Entry 8E89 (X-ray diffraction, 2.20 A resolution); this record covers chains A and T of the 3 polymer chains in the assembly.

[Chain A]
Protein: DNA polymerase eta
From: Homo sapiens
Notes: EC 2.7.7.7
UniProtKB: Q9Y253 (POLH_HUMAN); residues 1-432 here = UniProt positions 1-432
Amino-acid sequence (435 residues; each row starts with the number of its first residue; numbers below 1 keep their minus sign (Gly-2 is residue -2)):
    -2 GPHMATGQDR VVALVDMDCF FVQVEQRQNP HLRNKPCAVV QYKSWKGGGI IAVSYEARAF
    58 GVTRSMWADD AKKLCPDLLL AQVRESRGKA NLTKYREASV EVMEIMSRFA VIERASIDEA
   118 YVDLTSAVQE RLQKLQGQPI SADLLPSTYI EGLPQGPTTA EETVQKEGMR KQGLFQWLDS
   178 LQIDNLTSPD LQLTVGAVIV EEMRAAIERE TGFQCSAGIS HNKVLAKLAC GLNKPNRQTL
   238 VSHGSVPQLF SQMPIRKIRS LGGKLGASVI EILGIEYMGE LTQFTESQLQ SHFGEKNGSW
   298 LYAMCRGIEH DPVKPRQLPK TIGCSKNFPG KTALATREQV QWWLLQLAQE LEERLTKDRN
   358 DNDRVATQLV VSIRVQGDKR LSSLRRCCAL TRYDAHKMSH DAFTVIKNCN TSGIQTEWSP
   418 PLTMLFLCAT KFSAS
Unresolved in the structure: 154-161, 411-412
Sequence notes: expression tag (-2 to 0)
UniProt features mapped onto this chain:
  - binding site (Mg(2+)): Asp13, Met14, Asp115, Glu116
  - binding site (Mn(2+)): Asp13, Met14, Asp115, Glu116
  - binding site (a 2'-deoxyribonucleoside 5'-triphosphate): Arg61
From the paper describing this entry:
  - binding site for the 8-nt DNA/RNA hybrid strand: Arg61
  - mutagenesis - S113A (3-fold): decreased catalytic activity on dN primer end

[Chain T]
Molecule: 12-nt DNA strand
Sequence (12 nucleotides; row label = number of the first residue in the row):
     2 CATTATGACG CT

[Chain A / chain T interface]
Pairs across the interface (41):
  Gln38(A) with DT5(T), base contact; DA6(T), sugar contact
  Tyr39(A) with DT5(T), phosphate contact; DA6(T), hydrogen bond to the phosphate
  Trp42(A) with DA3(T), stacking on the base
  Ile48(A) with DT5(T), base contact
  Arg61(A) with DT5(T), hydrogen bond to the base
  Ser62(A) with DT4(T), sugar contact
  Trp64(A) with DA3(T), phosphate contact
  Lys86(A) with DT7(T), salt bridge to the phosphate
  Ala87(A) with DA6(T), sugar contact
  Leu89(A) with DA6(T), phosphate contact; DT7(T), phosphate contact
  Arg93(A) with DT7(T), salt bridge to the phosphate; DG8(T), salt bridge to the phosphate
  Glu110(A) with DC10(T), phosphate contact
  Arg111(A) with DG8(T), sugar contact
  Lys311(A) with DC10(T), salt bridge to the phosphate
  Arg313(A) with DA9(T), phosphate contact; DC10(T), salt bridge to the phosphate
  Pro316(A) with DA9(T), phosphate contact
  Lys317(A) with DA9(T), hydrogen bond to the phosphate; DC10(T), salt bridge to the phosphate
  Thr318(A) with DG8(T), phosphate contact; DA9(T), hydrogen bond to the phosphate
  Ile319(A) with DG8(T), phosphate contact
  Gly320(A) with DT7(T), sugar contact; DG8(T), hydrogen bond to the phosphate
  Cys321(A) with DT7(T), phosphate contact
  Ser322(A) with DA6(T), sugar contact; DT7(T), hydrogen bond to the phosphate
  Lys323(A) with DA6(T), phosphate contact
  Asn324(A) with DT5(T), hydrogen bond to the phosphate; DA6(T), hydrogen bond to the phosphate
  Pro326(A) with DC2(T), phosphate contact; DA3(T), base contact
  Gly327(A) with DC2(T), hydrogen bond to the phosphate; DA3(T), phosphate contact
  Thr329(A) with DA3(T), base contact
  Arg351(A) with DT7(T), salt bridge to the phosphate; DG8(T), salt bridge to the phosphate
Interface residues without a listed pair, chain A (31 interface residues in all): Ala112, Glu347, Arg382

[Overview]
The interface between chain A and chain T involves 31 residues on one side and 9 on the other; the contacts
include 9 hydrogen bonds, 8 salt bridges and 1 aromatic stacking contact. Among the polar pairs are
Arg61(A)-DT5(T), Tyr39(A)-DA6(T) and Lys317(A)-DA9(T). From the paper: a binding site for the 8-nt DNA/RNA
hybrid strand at Arg61(A); S113A of chain A reduces catalytic activity on dN primer end.
Chain A is DNA polymerase eta (Homo sapiens) and chain T is a 12-nt DNA strand; the structure, Human DNA
polymerase eta-DNA-rU-ended primer-binary complex, was determined by X-ray diffraction (same publication as
8E85, 8E86, 8E87, 8E88, 8E8A, 8E8B and 8 further entries).
